PDB entry 4Y0C | X-ray diffraction, 1.99 A resolution | chain B

== Chain B ==
Name: Clp protease-related protein At4g12060, chloroplastic
From: Arabidopsis thaliana
UniProt: Q8GW78 (CLP41_ARATH); residue numbers follow UniProt; this construct covers 76-241
Amino-acid sequence (176 residues; row label = number of the first residue in the row):
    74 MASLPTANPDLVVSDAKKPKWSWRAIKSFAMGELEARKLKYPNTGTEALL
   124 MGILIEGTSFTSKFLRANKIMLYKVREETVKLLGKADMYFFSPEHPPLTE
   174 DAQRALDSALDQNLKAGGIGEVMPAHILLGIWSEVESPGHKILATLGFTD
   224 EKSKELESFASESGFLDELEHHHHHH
Unresolved in the structure: 74-92, 159-165, 242-249
Sequence notes: initiating methionine (74); expression tag (75, 242-249)
Modified positions: Mse74, Mse161 (selenomethionine); Mse104, Mse124, Mse144, Mse196 (selenomethionine; parent Met)
UniProt features mapped onto this chain:
  - mutagenesis: T119 (T119V: No effect), Mse161 to F164 (Loss of stabilization of ClpP and ClpR ring interaction, but no effect on the interaction with the ClpP ring), T172 (T172V: No effect)
What the authors report for this chain:
  - mutagenesis - T119V, T172V: unchanged growth

== In short ==
UniProt lists 6 mutagenesis sites. The paper reports that T119V and T172V leave growth unchanged.
Chain B is Clp protease-related protein At4g12060, chloroplastic (Arabidopsis thaliana); the structure, The
structure of Arabidopsis ClpT2, was determined by X-ray diffraction, deposited together with 4Y0B.
